Entry 4G3I (X-ray diffraction, 2.50 A resolution); this record covers chains C and A of the 3 polymer chains in the assembly.

== Chain C ==
Molecule: 16-nt DNA strand
Sequence (16 nucleotides; numbered -2 to 13; the number before each row is that of its first residue; numbers below 1 keep their minus sign (DT-2 is residue -2)):
    -2 TCACGAGTCC TTAGCC
Not modelled in the structure: -2 to 3
Ion coordination: Ca2+: DC13 (shared with Asp7(A), Asp105(A), Glu106(A) of chain A)

== Chain A ==
Name: DNA polymerase IV
From: Sulfolobus solfataricus
Notes: EC 2.7.7.7
UniProt: Q97W02 (DPO4_SULSO); numbering as in UniProt (aligned over 1-341)
Sequence (342 residues; numbered 0 to 341; the number before each row is that of its first residue; numbering starts at 0):
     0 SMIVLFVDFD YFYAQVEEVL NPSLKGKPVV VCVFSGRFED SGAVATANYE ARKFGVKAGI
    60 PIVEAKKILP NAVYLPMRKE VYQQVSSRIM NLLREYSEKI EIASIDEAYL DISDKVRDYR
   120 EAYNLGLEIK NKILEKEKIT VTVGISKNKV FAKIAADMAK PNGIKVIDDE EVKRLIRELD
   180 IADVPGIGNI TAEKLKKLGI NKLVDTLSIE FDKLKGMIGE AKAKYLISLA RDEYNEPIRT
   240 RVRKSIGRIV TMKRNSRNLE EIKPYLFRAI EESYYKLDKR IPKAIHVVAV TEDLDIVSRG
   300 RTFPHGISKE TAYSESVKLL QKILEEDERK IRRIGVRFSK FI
Differences from the reference sequence: expression tag (0)
Swiss-Prot annotation at these positions:
  - active site: Glu106
  - binding site (Mg(2+)): Asp7, Asp105
  - site: Tyr12 (Substrate discrimination)
  - mutagenesis: Asp105 to Glu106 (Loss of function)
Ion coordination: Ca2+: Asp7, Asp105, Glu106 (shared with DC13(C) of chain C)

== How chain C and chain A interact ==
Pairs across the interface - 27 pairs, chain C then chain A:
  DT5(C) with Thr301(A), sugar contact
  DC6(C) with Arg300(A), phosphate contact; Thr301(A), hydrogen bond to the phosphate
  DC7(C) with Ser297(A), phosphate contact; Arg298(A), salt bridge to the phosphate; Gly299(A), hydrogen bond to the phosphate
  DT8(C) with Val296(A), phosphate contact; Ser297(A), hydrogen bond to the phosphate; Arg298(A), salt bridge to the phosphate
  DA10(C) with Ile189(A), sugar contact; Thr190(A), phosphate contact
  DG11(C) with Gly185(A), sugar contact; Ile186(A), sugar contact; Gly187(A), phosphate contact; Asn188(A), phosphate contact; Ile189(A), hydrogen bond to the phosphate; Thr190(A), hydrogen bond to the phosphate
  DC12(C) with Glu106(A), phosphate contact; Pro184(A), phosphate contact; Gly185(A), hydrogen bond to the phosphate; Ile186(A), phosphate contact
  DC13(C) with Tyr12(A), sugar contact; Ala44(A), base contact; Ala57(A), base contact; Met76(A), base contact; Asp105(A), phosphate contact; Glu106(A), phosphate contact
Interface residues without a listed pair, chain A (27 interface residues in all): Asp7, Phe11, Thr45, Gly58, Ser103, Ile104, Lys221, Lys339

== Summary ==
The interface between chain C and chain A involves 8 residues on one side and 27 on the other, with 6 hydrogen
bonds and 2 salt bridges. Polar contacts include DC6(C)-Thr301(A), DC7(C)-Gly299(A) and DT8(C)-Ser297(A).
Chain C is a 16-nt DNA strand and chain A is DNA polymerase IV (Sulfolobus solfataricus); the structure,
Crystal structure of Dpo4 in complex with DNA duplex, was determined by X-ray diffraction.
